PDB entry 9BXS | electron microscopy, 3.37 A resolution | chains A and B of the 5 polymer chains in the assembly

[Chain A (and B)]
Name: Ribonucleoside-diphosphate reductase subunit alpha
Source organism: Bacillus subtilis
Notes: EC 1.17.4.1; chain B of this document is another copy of the same molecule, construct and numbering; everything in this record applies to it too
Reference sequence: P50620 (RIR1_BACSU); residues 1-700 here = UniProt positions 1-700
Sequence (700 residues; numbered 1 to 700; the number before each row is that of its first residue):
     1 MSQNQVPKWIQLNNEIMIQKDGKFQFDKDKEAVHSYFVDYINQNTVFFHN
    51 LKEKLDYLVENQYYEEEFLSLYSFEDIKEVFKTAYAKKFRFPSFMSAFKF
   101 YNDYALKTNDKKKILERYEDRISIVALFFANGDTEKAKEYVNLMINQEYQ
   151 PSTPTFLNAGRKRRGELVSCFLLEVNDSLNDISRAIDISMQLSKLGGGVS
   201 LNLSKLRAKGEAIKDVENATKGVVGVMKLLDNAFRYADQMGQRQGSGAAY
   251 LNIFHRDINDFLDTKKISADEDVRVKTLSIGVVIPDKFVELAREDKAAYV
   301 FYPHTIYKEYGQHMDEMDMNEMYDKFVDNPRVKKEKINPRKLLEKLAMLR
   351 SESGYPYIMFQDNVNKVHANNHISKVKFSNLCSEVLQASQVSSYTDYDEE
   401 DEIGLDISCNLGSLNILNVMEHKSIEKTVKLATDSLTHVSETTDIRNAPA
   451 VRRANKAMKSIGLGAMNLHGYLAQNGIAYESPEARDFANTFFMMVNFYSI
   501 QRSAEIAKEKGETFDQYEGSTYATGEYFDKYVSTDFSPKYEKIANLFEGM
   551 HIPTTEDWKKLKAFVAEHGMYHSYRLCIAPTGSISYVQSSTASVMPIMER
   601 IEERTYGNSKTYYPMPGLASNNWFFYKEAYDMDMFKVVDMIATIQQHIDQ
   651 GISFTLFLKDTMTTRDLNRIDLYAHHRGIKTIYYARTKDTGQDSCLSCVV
Not modelled in the structure: 1-5, 689-700
Cystine bridges: C170-C409
Ligand contacts:
  - ATP (adenosine-5'-triphosphate): V33, H34, F37, V38, N42, K88, F89, R90, F91, R117
  - GDP (guanosine-5'-diphosphate): V46, F47, F48, H49, N50, L51, K54, K78, F81, K82, Y85, D120
  - dTTP (TTP), molecule 1: D177, S178, L179, N180, I182, L206, R207, A212, I213, K214, T220, K221, H304
  - dTTP (TTP), molecule 2: K194, Y236, A237, D238
From the paper describing this entry:
  - catalytic residues: C382 (citing earlier work)

[Chain A / chain B interface]
Pairs across the interface (62):
  R163(A) - D215(B)
  R163(A) - V216(B)
  L179(A) - M190(B)
  L179(A) - Q191(B)
  L179(A) - K194(B)
  L179(A) - Y236(B)  hydrophobic
  N180(A) - Q191(B)
  N180(A) - N447(B)  hydrogen bond
  I182(A) - Y236(B)
  S183(A) - D187(B)  hydrogen bond
  S183(A) - M190(B)
  R184(A) - R184(B)
  R184(A) - Y397(B)
  D187(A) - S183(B)  hydrogen bond
  M190(A) - L179(B)
  M190(A) - S183(B)
  Q191(A) - L179(B)
  Q191(A) - N180(B)  hydrogen bond
  K194(A) - L179(B)
  K214(A) - K194(B)
  D215(A) - R163(B)  salt bridge
  V216(A) - M240(B)  hydrophobic
  E217(A) - M240(B)
  A219(A) - M240(B)
  K221(A) - R235(B)
  K221(A) - Y236(B)  hydrogen bond (side chain-backbone)
  K221(A) - D238(B)  salt bridge
  G225(A) - Y236(B)
  V226(A) - Y236(B)
  L229(A) - M190(B)  hydrophobic
  L229(A) - N232(B)
  L229(A) - A233(B)  hydrophobic
  L229(A) - Y236(B)  hydrophobic
  N232(A) - L229(B)
  N232(A) - N232(B)  hydrogen bond
  A233(A) - L229(B)  hydrophobic
  R235(A) - K221(B)
  Y236(A) - L179(B)  hydrophobic
  Y236(A) - I182(B)
  Y236(A) - K221(B)  hydrogen bond (backbone-side chain)
  Y236(A) - G225(B)
  Y236(A) - V226(B)
  Y236(A) - L229(B)  hydrophobic
  D238(A) - K221(B)
  M240(A) - V216(B)  hydrophobic
  M240(A) - E217(B)
  M240(A) - N218(B)
  M240(A) - A219(B)  hydrophobic
  D396(A) - N447(B)  hydrogen bond
  Y397(A) - D401(B)  hydrogen bond
  Y397(A) - I403(B)
  Y397(A) - R446(B)
  Y397(A) - N447(B)
  Y397(A) - P449(B)  hydrophobic
  D401(A) - Y397(B)  hydrogen bond
  I403(A) - Y397(B)
  R446(A) - D396(B)
  R446(A) - Y397(B)
  N447(A) - N180(B)  hydrogen bond
  N447(A) - D396(B)  hydrogen bond
  N447(A) - Y397(B)
  P449(A) - Y397(B)  hydrophobic
Interface residues without a listed pair, chain A (36 interface residues in all): N218, G222, D398, R452
Interface residues without a listed pair, chain B (35 interface residues in all): K214, G222, D398

[Overview]
36 residues of chain A face 35 of chain B across their interface, with 12 hydrogen bonds and 2 salt bridges.
Among the polar pairs are D215(A)-R163(B), K221(A)-D238(B) and N180(A)-N447(B). Chain A binds dTTP, ATP and
GDP. The paper reports the catalytic residue C382(A).
Chain A and chain B are both Ribonucleoside-diphosphate reductase subunit alpha (Bacillus subtilis); the
structure, Consensus full-complex model for pre-reduction condition of Bacillus subtilis ribonucleotide
reductase complex, was determined by electron microscopy, deposited together with 9BW3, 9BWX, 9BX2, 9BX3,
9BX6, 9BX8 and 39 further entries.
